Entry 8DVF (electron microscopy, 3.30 A resolution); this record covers chains E and M of the 9 polymer chains in the assembly.

Chain E:
Name: DnaB-like replicative helicase
From: Escherichia phage T4
Notes: EC 3.6.4.-
Reference sequence: P04530 (HELIC_BPT4); residues 1-432 here = UniProt positions 1-432
Sequence (475 residues; each row starts with the number of its first residue):
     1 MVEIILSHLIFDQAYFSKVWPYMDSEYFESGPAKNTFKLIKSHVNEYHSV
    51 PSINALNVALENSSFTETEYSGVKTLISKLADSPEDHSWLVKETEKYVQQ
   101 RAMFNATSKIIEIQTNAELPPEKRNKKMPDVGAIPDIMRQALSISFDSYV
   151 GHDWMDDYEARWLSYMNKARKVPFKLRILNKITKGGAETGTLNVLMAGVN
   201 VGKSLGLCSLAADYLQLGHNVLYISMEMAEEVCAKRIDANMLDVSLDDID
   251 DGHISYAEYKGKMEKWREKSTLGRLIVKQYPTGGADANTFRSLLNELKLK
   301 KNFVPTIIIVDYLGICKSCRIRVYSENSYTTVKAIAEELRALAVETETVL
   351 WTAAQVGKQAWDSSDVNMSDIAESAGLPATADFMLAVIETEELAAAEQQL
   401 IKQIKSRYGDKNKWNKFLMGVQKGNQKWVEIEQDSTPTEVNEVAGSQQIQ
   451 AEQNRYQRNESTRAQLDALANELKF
Not modelled in the structure: 433-475
Differences from the reference sequence: expression tag (433-475)
Ligand contacts:
  - ATP-gamma-S (AGS; phosphothiophosphoric acid-adenylate ester), molecule 1: Lys184, Lys405, Ser406, Arg407, Tyr408, Gly409, Asp410, Lys411
  - ATP-gamma-S (AGS), molecule 2: Gly198, Asn200, Val201, Gly202, Lys203, Ser204, Leu205, Met228, Arg236, Leu246, Asp311, Lys423, Gln426
UniProt features mapped onto this chain:
  - binding site (ATP): Ala197 to Ser204
  - mutagenesis: Leu192 (L192Q: Partially suppresses phage growth inhibition by extra copies of bacterial AbpA-AbpB), Asp213 (D213Y: Partially suppresses phage growth inhibition by extra copies of bacterial AbpA-AbpB)

Chain M:
Molecule: 12-nt DNA strand
Sequence (12 nucleotides; row label = number of the first residue in the row):
     6 TTTTTTTTTTTT

Interface between chain E and chain M:
Pairs across the interface (9):
  Asn327(E) - DT8(M)  hydrogen bond to the base
  Ser328(E) - DT9(M)  hydrogen bond to the sugar
  Tyr329(E) - DT8(M)  phosphate contact
  Tyr329(E) - DT9(M)  phosphate contact
  Lys358(E) - DT11(M)  salt bridge to the phosphate
  Ile371(E) - DT10(M)  phosphate contact
  Ala372(E) - DT9(M)  phosphate contact
  Ala372(E) - DT10(M)  phosphate contact
  Ala375(E) - DT9(M)  phosphate contact
Other interface residues (no listed pair), chain E (9 interface residues in all): Glu373, Ser374
Other interface residues (no listed pair), chain M (5 interface residues in all): DT12

In short:
9 residues of chain E face 5 of chain M across their interface, with 2 hydrogen bonds and 1 salt bridge. Polar
pairs include Asn327(E)-DT8(M), Ser328(E)-DT9(M) and Lys358(E)-DT11(M). Chain E binds ATP-gamma-S.
Chain E is DnaB-like replicative helicase (Escherichia phage T4) and chain M is a 12-nt DNA strand; the
structure, T4 Bacteriophage primosome with single strand DNA, state 1, was determined by electron microscopy
together with 8DTP, 8DUE, 8DVI, 8DW6, 8DWJ, 8G0Z and 8GAO from the same study.
